5YO2 - chains A and B; structure by X-ray diffraction, 3.00 A resolution.

Chain A (and B):
Molecule: Amino-acid acetyltransferase
Organism: Mycobacterium tuberculosis H37Rv
Notes: EC 2.3.1.1; chain B of this document is another copy of the same molecule, construct and numbering; everything in this record applies to it too
UniProtKB: O33289 (ARGA_MYCTU); numbering as in UniProt (aligned over 1-174)
Chain sequence (182 residues; numbered 1 to 182; the number before each row is that of its first residue):
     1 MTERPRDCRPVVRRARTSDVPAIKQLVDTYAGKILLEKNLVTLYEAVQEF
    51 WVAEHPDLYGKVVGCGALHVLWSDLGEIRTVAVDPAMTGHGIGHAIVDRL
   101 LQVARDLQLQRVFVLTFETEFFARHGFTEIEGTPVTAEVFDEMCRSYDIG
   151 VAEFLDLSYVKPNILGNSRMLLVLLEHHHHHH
Unresolved in the structure: 1-6, 175-182 (chain B: 1-9, 176-182)
Differences from the reference sequence: expression tag (175-182)
Residues lining bound ligands:
  - acetyl coenzyme A (ACO): D7, Y30, I34, L35, I78, R79, T80, V81, A82, V83, M87, T88, G89, H90, G91, I92, G93, H94, V114, L115, T116, E118, E120, F121, F122, R124
  - arginine (ARG): G32, I34, L35, L36, R79, T80, L115, E153, N163, I164, N167

How chain A and chain B interact:
Contacting residue pairs (40; chain A residue first):
  R16(A) - Q108(B)
  T17(A) - S73(B)  hydrogen bond (side chain-backbone)
  T17(A) - L107(B)
  N39(A) - R145(B)  hydrogen bond (side chain-backbone)
  L40(A) - W72(B)  hydrophobic
  L40(A) - E142(B)
  V41(A) - E142(B)
  V41(A) - S146(B)
  Y44(A) - V70(B)
  Y44(A) - W72(B)
  Y44(A) - S73(B)  hydrogen bond
  E45(A) - H69(B)  salt bridge
  E45(A) - V70(B)
  E45(A) - S146(B)  hydrogen bond
  E45(A) - D148(B)
  E45(A) - V151(B)
  V47(A) - V70(B)  hydrophobic
  Q48(A) - E49(B)  hydrogen bond
  Q48(A) - L68(B)  hydrogen bond (side chain-backbone)
  E49(A) - E45(B)
  E49(A) - Q48(B)
  L68(A) - Q48(B)  hydrogen bond (backbone-side chain)
  H69(A) - E45(B)  salt bridge
  V70(A) - Y44(B)
  V70(A) - E45(B)
  V70(A) - V47(B)  hydrophobic
  W72(A) - V41(B)  hydrophobic
  W72(A) - Y44(B)
  S73(A) - T17(B)  hydrogen bond (backbone-side chain)
  S73(A) - Y44(B)  hydrogen bond
  L107(A) - T17(B)
  E142(A) - L40(B)
  E142(A) - V41(B)
  R145(A) - N39(B)  hydrogen bond (backbone-side chain)
  S146(A) - V41(B)
  S146(A) - E45(B)  hydrogen bond
  Y147(A) - I149(B)  hydrophobic
  D148(A) - E45(B)
  I149(A) - Y147(B)
  V151(A) - E45(B)
Interface residues without a listed pair, chain A (27 interface residues in all): L71, V103, L109, M143
Interface residues without a listed pair, chain B (27 interface residues in all): T42, L71, L109, M143

Summary:
Chain A and chain B each contribute 27 residues to their interface; the contacts include 11 hydrogen bonds and
2 salt bridges. Among the polar pairs are E45(A)-H69(B), T17(A)-S73(B) and N39(A)-R145(B). Bound to chain A:
arginine and acetyl coenzyme A.
Both chains are Amino-acid acetyltransferase (Mycobacterium tuberculosis H37Rv). Entry 5YO2 (The crystal
structure of Rv2747 from Mycobacterium tuberculosis in complex with Acetyl CoA and L-Arginine) was determined
by X-ray diffraction (same publication as 6ADD).
